2X7L - chains F and R of the 3 polymer chains in the assembly; structure by X-ray diffraction, 3.17 A resolution.

Chain F:
Molecule: Fab light chain
Organism: synthetic construct
Notes: antibody fragment or engineered binder
Chain sequence (217 residues; each row starts with the number of its first residue):
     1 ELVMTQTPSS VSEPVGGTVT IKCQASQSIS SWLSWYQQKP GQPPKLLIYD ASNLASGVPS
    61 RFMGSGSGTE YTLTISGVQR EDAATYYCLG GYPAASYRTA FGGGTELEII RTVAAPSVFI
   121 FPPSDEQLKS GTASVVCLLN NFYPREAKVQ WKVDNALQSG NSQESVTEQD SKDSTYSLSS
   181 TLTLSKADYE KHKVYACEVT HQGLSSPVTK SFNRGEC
Cystine bridges: Cys-23/Cys-88, Cys-137/Cys-197

Chain R:
Molecule: Protein rev
Organism: Human immunodeficiency virus type 1 BH10
UniProtKB: P04616 (REV_HV1B1); residues 2-116 here = UniProt positions 2-116
Chain sequence (115 residues; numbered 2 to 116; the number before each row is that of its first residue):
     2 AGRSGDSDED LLKAVRLIKF LYQSNPPPNP EGTRQARRNR RRRWRERQRQ IHSISERILS
    62 TYLGRSAEPV PLQLPPLERL TLDCNEDCGT SGTQGVGSPQ ILVESPTVLE SGAKE
Not modelled in the structure: 2-8, 66-116

Interface between chain F and chain R:
Pairs across the interface (14; chain F residue first):
  Ser-30(F) / Arg-58(R)  hydrogen bond
  Ser-31(F) / Arg-58(R)
  Trp-32(F) / Arg-58(R)
  Tyr-92(F) / Ile-55(R)
  Tyr-92(F) / Ile-59(R)  hydrophobic
  Ala-94(F) / Leu-18(R)  hydrophobic
  Ala-94(F) / Ile-59(R)
  Ala-94(F) / Tyr-63(R)  hydrogen bond (backbone-side chain)
  Ala-95(F) / Asp-11(R)
  Ala-95(F) / Thr-62(R)
  Ala-95(F) / Tyr-63(R)
  Ser-96(F) / Thr-62(R)  hydrogen bond (side chain-backbone)
  Ser-96(F) / Tyr-63(R)
  Tyr-97(F) / Thr-62(R)
Other interface residues (no listed pair), chain F (9 interface residues in all): Ser-28
Other interface residues (no listed pair), chain R (8 interface residues in all): Ala-15

In short:
9 residues of chain F and 8 residues of chain R are in contact, with 3 hydrogen bonds. Polar pairs include
Ser-30(F)/Arg-58(R), Ala-94(F)/Tyr-63(R) and Ser-96(F)/Thr-62(R).
Chain F is Fab light chain (synthetic construct) and chain R is Protein rev (Human immunodeficiency virus type
1 BH10); the structure, Implications of the HIV-1 Rev dimer structure at 3.2A resolution for multimeric
binding to the Rev ..., was determined by X-ray diffraction.
